PDB entry 8CE4 | electron microscopy, 2.70 A resolution | chains B and F of the 10 polymer chains in the assembly

# Chain B
Protein: Neuronal acetylcholine receptor subunit alpha-7
Source organism: Homo sapiens
Reference sequence: P36544 (ACHA7_HUMAN); the construct has insertions or renumbered stretches relative to UniProt, so the offset changes along the chain: 1-324 = UniProt 24-347; 328-375 = UniProt 455-502
Amino-acid sequence (388 residues; row label = number of the first residue in the row):
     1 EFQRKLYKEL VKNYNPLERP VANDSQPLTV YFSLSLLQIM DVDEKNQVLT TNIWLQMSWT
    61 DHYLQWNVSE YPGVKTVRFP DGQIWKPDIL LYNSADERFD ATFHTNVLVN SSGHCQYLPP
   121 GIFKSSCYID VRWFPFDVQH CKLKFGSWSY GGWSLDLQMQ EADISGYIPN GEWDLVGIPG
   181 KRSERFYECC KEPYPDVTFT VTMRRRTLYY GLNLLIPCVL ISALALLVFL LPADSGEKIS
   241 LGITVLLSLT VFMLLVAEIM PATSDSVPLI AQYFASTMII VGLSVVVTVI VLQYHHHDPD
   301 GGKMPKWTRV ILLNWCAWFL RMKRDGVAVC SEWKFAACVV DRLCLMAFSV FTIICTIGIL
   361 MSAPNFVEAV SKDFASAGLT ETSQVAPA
Not modelled in the structure: 208-388
Disulfides: Cys127-Cys141
Covalently attached groups: N-acetylglucosamine (NAG) linked to Asn23, Asn67, Asn110
Construct notes: linker (325-327); expression tag (376-388)
UniProt features mapped onto this chain:
  - region: Glu237 to Thr244 (Essential for TMEM35A/NACHO-mediated proper subunit assembly and trafficking to cell membrane)
  - binding site (Ca(2+)): Arg19, Val21, Ser149, Tyr187
  - glycosylation (N-linked (GlcNAc...) asparagine): Asn23, Asn67, Asn110
From the paper describing this entry:
  - post-translational modification sites: Asn23
  - mutagenesis - E9Q/K12Q/N13A: abolished expression

# Chain F
Protein: Nanobody E3
Source organism: Vicugna pacos
Notes: antibody fragment or engineered binder
Amino-acid sequence (149 residues; each row starts with the number of its first residue):
     1 AVQLQASGGG LVQAGDSLRL SCAASGGTFS HYAVGWFRQA PGKEREFVAA ISWSGRSTSF
    61 ANSVKGRFTI SRDSAKNTAY LQMNNLKPED TAVYCCAPAR FGTGSAARDE YDDCGQGTQV
   121 TVSSAAAEQK LISEEDLNGA AHHHHHHGS
Not modelled in the structure: 123-149
Disulfides: Cys22-Cys96, Cys95-Cys114
From the paper describing this entry:
  - binding site for N-acetylglucosamine: Arg56
  - mutagenesis - R56A, R108Q, E110Q: unchanged binding to Neuronal acetylcholine receptor subunit alpha-7 (chain B)
  - mutagenesis - C95S/C114V, R108Q, E110Q: unchanged signaling with Neuronal acetylcholine receptor subunit alpha-7 (chain B)
  - mutagenesis - R108Q, E110Q: unchanged signaling (PAM activity)
  - mutagenesis - R56A: decreased signaling in response to ACh-gated currents
  - mutagenesis - C95S/C114V: unchanged signaling in response to potentiating effect

# Chain B / chain F interface
Contacting residue pairs (11):
  Glu1(B) with Trp53(F); Thr103(F)
  Phe2(B) with Arg56(F); Ser57(F)
  Arg4(B) with Arg100(F), hydrogen bond (side chain-backbone); Phe101(F), hydrogen bond (side chain-backbone); Thr103(F)
  Lys5(B) with Thr103(F)
  Lys8(B) with Ala107(F); Asp109(F), salt bridge; Glu110(F)
Also at the interface, not in a pair above, chain F (10 interface residues in all): Gly102
From the paper, about this interface:
  - pairs named by the authors: Lys8(B)-Glu110(F)
  - epitope / paratope residues, chain B: Lys8(B)
  - epitope / paratope residues, chain F: Glu110(F)

# Overview
5 residues of chain B face 10 of chain F across their interface, with 2 hydrogen bonds and 1 salt bridge.
Polar pairs include Lys8(B)-Asp109(F), Arg4(B)-Arg100(F) and Arg4(B)-Phe101(F). The paper describes a contact
between Lys8(B) and Glu110(F). From the paper: a binding site for N-acetylglucosamine at Arg56(F);
E9Q/K12Q/N13A of chain B abolish expression; 5 substitutions were tested in all.
Here chain B is Neuronal acetylcholine receptor subunit alpha-7 (Homo sapiens) and chain F is Nanobody E3
(Vicugna pacos). Entry 8CE4 (Human alpha7 nicotinic receptor in complex with the E3 nanobody) was determined
by electron microscopy (same publication as 8C9X, 8CAU, 8CI1 and 8CI2).
